8AAG - chains I and G of the 11 polymer chains in the assembly; structure by electron microscopy, 10.00 A resolution (very low resolution: no residue pairs are listed; an interface is given only as per-side residue counts).

[Chain I]
Molecule: DNA/RNA
From: synthetic construct
Sequence (198 nucleotides; each row starts with the number of its first residue; numbers below 1 keep their minus sign (DA-99 is residue -99)):
   -99 AACTACGTAA TATTGGCCAG CTAGGATATC ACAATCCCGG TGCCGAGGCC GCTCAATTGG
   -39 TCGTAGACAG CTCTAGCACC GCTTAAACGC ACGTACGGAA TCCGTACGTG CGTTTAAGCG
    21 GTGCTAGAGC TGTCTACGAC CAATTGAGCG GCCTCGGCAC CGGGATTGTG ATATCCTAGC
    81 TGGCCAATAT TACGTAGT
Unresolved in the structure: -99 to -93, 93-98

[Chain G]
Name: Histone H2A type 1
From: Homo sapiens
Amino-acid sequence (129 residues; row label = number of the first residue in the row):
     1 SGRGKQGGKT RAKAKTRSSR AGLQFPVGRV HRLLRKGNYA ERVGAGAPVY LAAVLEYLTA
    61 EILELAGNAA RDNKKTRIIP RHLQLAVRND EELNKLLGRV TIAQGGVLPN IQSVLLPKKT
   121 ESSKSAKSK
Unresolved in the structure: 1-15, 119-129

[Chain I / chain G interface]
At this resolution (10 A) residue pairs are not listed: 8 residues of chain I and 10 of chain G lie at the interface.

[Overview]
8 residues of chain I face 10 of chain G across their interface.
Here chain I is DNA/RNA (synthetic construct) and chain G is Histone H2A type 1 (Homo sapiens). Entry 8AAG
(H1-bound palindromic nucleosome, state 1) was determined by electron microscopy.
